Entry 1N6F (X-ray diffraction, 2.70 A resolution); this record covers chains A and D of the 6 polymer chains in the assembly.

Chain A (and D):
Molecule: tricorn protease
Source organism: Thermoplasma acidophilum
Notes: EC 3.4.21.-; chain D of this document is another copy of the same molecule, construct and numbering; everything in this record applies to it too
Reference sequence: P96086 (TRI_THEAC); residue numbers follow UniProt; this construct covers 1-1071
Chain sequence (1071 residues; row label = number of the first residue in the row):
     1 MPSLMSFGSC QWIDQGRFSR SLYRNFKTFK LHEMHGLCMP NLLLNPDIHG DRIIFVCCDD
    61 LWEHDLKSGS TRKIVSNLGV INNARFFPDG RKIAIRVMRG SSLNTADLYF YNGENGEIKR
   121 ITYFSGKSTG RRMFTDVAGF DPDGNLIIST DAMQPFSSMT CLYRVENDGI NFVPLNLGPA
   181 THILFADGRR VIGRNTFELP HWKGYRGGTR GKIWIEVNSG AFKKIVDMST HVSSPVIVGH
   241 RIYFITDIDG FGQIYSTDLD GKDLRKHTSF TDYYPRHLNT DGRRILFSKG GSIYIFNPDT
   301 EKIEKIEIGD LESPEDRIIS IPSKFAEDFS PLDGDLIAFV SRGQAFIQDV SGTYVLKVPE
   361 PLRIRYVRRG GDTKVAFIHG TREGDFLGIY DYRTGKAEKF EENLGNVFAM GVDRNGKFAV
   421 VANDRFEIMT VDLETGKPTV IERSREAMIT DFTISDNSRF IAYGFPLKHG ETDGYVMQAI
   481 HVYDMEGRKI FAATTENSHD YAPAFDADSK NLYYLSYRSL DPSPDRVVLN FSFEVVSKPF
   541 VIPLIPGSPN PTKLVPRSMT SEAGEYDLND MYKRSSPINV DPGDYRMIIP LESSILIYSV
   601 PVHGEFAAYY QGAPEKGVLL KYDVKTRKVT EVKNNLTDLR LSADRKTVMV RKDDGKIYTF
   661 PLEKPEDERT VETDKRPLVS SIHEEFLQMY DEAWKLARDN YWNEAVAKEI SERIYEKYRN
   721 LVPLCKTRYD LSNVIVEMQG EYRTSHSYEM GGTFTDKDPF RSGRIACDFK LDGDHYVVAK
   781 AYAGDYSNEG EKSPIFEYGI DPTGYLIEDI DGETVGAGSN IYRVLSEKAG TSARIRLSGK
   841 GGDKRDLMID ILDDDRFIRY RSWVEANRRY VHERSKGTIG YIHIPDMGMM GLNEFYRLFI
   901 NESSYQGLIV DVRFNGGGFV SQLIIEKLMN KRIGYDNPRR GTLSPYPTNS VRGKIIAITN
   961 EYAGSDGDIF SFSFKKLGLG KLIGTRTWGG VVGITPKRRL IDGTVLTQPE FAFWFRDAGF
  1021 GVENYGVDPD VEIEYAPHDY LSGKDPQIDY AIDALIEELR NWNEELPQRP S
Disordered / not traced: 1-38, 1062-1071
Residues lining bound ligands: Z-Phe-diketo-Arg-Glu-Phe (DKT; 4-[2-(3-benzyloxycarbonylamino-4-cyclohexyl-1-hydroxy-2-oxo-butylamino)-5-guanidino-pentanoylamino]-4-(1-carboxy-2-cyclohexyl-ethylcarbamoyl)-butyric acid): Arg-131, Arg-132, Ser-157, Tyr-609, His-746, Tyr-748, Met-750, Asn-915, Gly-916, Gly-917, Gly-918, Phe-919, Tyr-962, Ala-963, Gly-964, Ser-965, Asp-966, Gly-967, Trp-988, Val-991, Val-992, Gly-993, Ile-994, Thr-995, Phe-1011, Phe-1013
UniProt features mapped onto this chain:
  - region: Arg-131, Arg-132 (Binds the substrate's C-terminus)
  - active site: His-746 (Charge relay system), Ser-965 (Nucleophile), Glu-1023 (Charge relay system)
  - binding site (substrate): Gly-916 to Gly-918, Gly-993 to Thr-995
  - site: Asp-936 (Substrate specificity switch), Asp-966 (Transition state stabilizer)
  - mutagenesis: Arg-131 to Arg-132 (Decreased catalytic activity towards protein substrates. Retains 10% of wild-type activity towards casein and about 30% towards oxidized insulin beta chain ...), Leu-184 (L184C: Both peptidolytic and proteolytic activities doubled, probably due to the increase of the diameter of the channel for product exit ...), Arg-414 (R414C: Retains 50% of wild-type activity after modification of the thiol group by maleimide, which decreases the diameter of the access channel and impairs substrate access to the active site ...), Ala-643 (A643C: Decreased catalytic activity towards fluorogenic substrate and insulin beta chain prior to any modification or oxidation ...), His-746 (H746A: Loss of catalytic activity), Ser-965 (S965A: Loss of catalytic activity)

How chain A and chain D interact:
Pairs across the interface (66):
  Thr-71(A) / Arg-72(D)  hydrogen bond (backbone-side chain)
  Arg-72(A) / Thr-71(D)  hydrogen bond (side chain-backbone)
  Arg-72(A) / Arg-72(D)
  Ser-76(A) / Ser-76(D)  hydrogen bond
  Asn-77(A) / Asn-77(D)  hydrogen bond
  Asn-115(A) / Asp-310(D)
  Asn-115(A) / Glu-312(D)
  Gly-116(A) / Leu-311(D)
  Gly-116(A) / Glu-312(D)
  Gly-116(A) / Ser-313(D)  hydrogen bond (backbone-backbone)
  Glu-117(A) / Ser-313(D)
  Ile-118(A) / Ser-313(D)  hydrogen bond (backbone-backbone)
  Ile-118(A) / Pro-314(D)  hydrophobic
  Ile-118(A) / Glu-315(D)
  Arg-120(A) / Glu-315(D)
  Asp-310(A) / Asn-115(D)
  Leu-311(A) / Gly-116(D)
  Glu-312(A) / Asn-115(D)
  Glu-312(A) / Gly-116(D)
  Ser-313(A) / Asn-115(D)
  Ser-313(A) / Gly-116(D)  hydrogen bond (backbone-backbone)
  Ser-313(A) / Glu-117(D)
  Ser-313(A) / Ile-118(D)  hydrogen bond (backbone-backbone)
  Pro-314(A) / Ile-118(D)  hydrophobic
  Glu-315(A) / Ile-118(D)
  Glu-315(A) / Lys-119(D)
  Glu-315(A) / Arg-120(D)  hydrogen bond (side chain-backbone)
  Arg-317(A) / Glu-813(D)  salt bridge
  Arg-317(A) / Arg-823(D)
  Arg-317(A) / Glu-827(D)  salt bridge
  Ile-319(A) / Glu-827(D)
  Thr-353(A) / Thr-831(D)
  Thr-353(A) / Ser-832(D)  hydrogen bond (backbone-backbone)
  Tyr-354(A) / Ser-832(D)
  Tyr-354(A) / Met-848(D)  hydrophobic
  Val-355(A) / Asp-811(D)
  Val-355(A) / Ser-832(D)
  Leu-356(A) / Asp-811(D)
  Leu-356(A) / Arg-834(D)
  Lys-357(A) / Asp-811(D)  hydrogen bond (backbone-side chain)
  Tyr-392(A) / Arg-834(D)  hydrogen bond (backbone-side chain)
  Arg-393(A) / Arg-834(D)
  Lys-675(A) / Thr-831(D)
  Arg-676(A) / Asp-811(D)  salt bridge
  Arg-676(A) / Lys-828(D)
  Arg-676(A) / Thr-831(D)
  Pro-677(A) / Glu-827(D)
  Val-679(A) / Glu-827(D)
  Asp-811(A) / Lys-357(D)
  Asp-811(A) / Arg-676(D)  salt bridge
  Glu-813(A) / Arg-317(D)  salt bridge
  Arg-823(A) / Arg-317(D)
  Glu-827(A) / Arg-317(D)  salt bridge
  Glu-827(A) / Ile-319(D)
  Glu-827(A) / Pro-677(D)
  Glu-827(A) / Val-679(D)
  Lys-828(A) / Arg-676(D)
  Thr-831(A) / Thr-353(D)
  Thr-831(A) / Lys-675(D)
  Thr-831(A) / Arg-676(D)
  Ser-832(A) / Thr-353(D)  hydrogen bond (backbone-backbone)
  Ser-832(A) / Tyr-354(D)
  Arg-834(A) / Leu-356(D)
  Arg-834(A) / Tyr-392(D)
  Arg-834(A) / Arg-393(D)
  Met-848(A) / Tyr-354(D)  hydrophobic
Interface residues without a listed pair, chain A (41 interface residues in all): Glu-114, Lys-119, Tyr-123, Gly-352
Interface residues without a listed pair, chain D (42 interface residues in all): Glu-114, Tyr-123, Val-355, Arg-761, Val-824

Overview:
The interface between chain A and chain D involves 41 residues on one side and 42 on the other, with 13
hydrogen bonds and 6 salt bridges. Polar pairs include Arg-317(A)/Glu-813(D), Arg-317(A)/Glu-827(D) and
Arg-676(A)/Asp-811(D). Bound to chain A: Z-Phe-diketo-Arg-Glu-Phe.
Both chains are tricorn protease (Thermoplasma acidophilum). Entry 1N6F (tricorn protease in complex with
Z-Phe-diketo-Arg-Glu-Phe) was determined by X-ray diffraction, deposited together with 1N6D and 1N6E.
